Entry 8TMB (electron microscopy, 3.60 A resolution); this record covers chains C and D of the 7 polymer chains in the assembly.

# Chain C (and D)
Molecule: Cobalt/magnesium transport protein CorA
Source organism: Thermotoga maritima
Notes: chain D of this document is another copy of the same molecule, construct and numbering; everything in this record applies to it too
UniProt: Q9WZ31 (CORA_THEMA); numbering as in UniProt (aligned over 1-351)
Chain sequence (373 residues; each row starts with the number of its first residue; numbers below 1 keep their minus sign (Met-21 is residue -21)):
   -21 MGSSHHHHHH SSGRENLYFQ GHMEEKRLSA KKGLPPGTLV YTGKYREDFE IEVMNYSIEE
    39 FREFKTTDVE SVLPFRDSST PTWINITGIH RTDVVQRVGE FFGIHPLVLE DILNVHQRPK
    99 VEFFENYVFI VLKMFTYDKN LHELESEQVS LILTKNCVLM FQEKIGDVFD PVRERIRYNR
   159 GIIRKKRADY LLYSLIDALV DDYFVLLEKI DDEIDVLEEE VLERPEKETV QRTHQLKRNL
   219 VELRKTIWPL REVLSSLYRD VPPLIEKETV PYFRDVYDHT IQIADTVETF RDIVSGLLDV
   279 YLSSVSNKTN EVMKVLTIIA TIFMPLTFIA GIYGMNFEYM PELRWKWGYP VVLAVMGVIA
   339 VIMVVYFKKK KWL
Disordered / not traced: -21 to 1 (chain D: -21 to 0)
Sequence notes: initiating methionine (-21); expression tag (-20 to 0)
UniProt features mapped onto this chain:
  - motif: Gly312 to Asn314 (Probable selectivity filter)
  - site: Asn288 (Essential for ion permeation), Leu294 (Important for closing the ion permeation pathway in the closed state), Thr295 (Threonine that confers selectivity for Co(2+) transport)
  - mutagenesis: Asp89 (D89F/K: Decreases ion transport), Asp253 (D253K: Increases protein stability. Decreases ion transport), Leu280 (L280A: Decreases ion transport), Asn288 (N288L: Abolishes Co(2+) uptake), Met291 (M291A: No effect on ion transport), Leu294 (L294A/V: Increases ion transport by suppression of an obstruction in the transmembrane ion permeation pathway), Thr295 (T295L: Strongly reduces Co(2+) uptake. Abolishes Co(2+) uptake; when associated with L-299; T295M: Strongly reduces Co(2+) uptake ...), Thr299 (T299L: Reduces Co(2+) uptake. Abolishes Co(2+) uptake; when associated with L-295; T299M: No effect on Co(2+) uptake; T299S: Abolishes Co(2+) uptake), Pro303 (P303A/G/I: Increases ion transport by suppression of a kink in the transmembrane ion permeation pathway), Thr305 (T305L: Abolishes Co(2+) uptake), Ile310 (I310A: Increases ion transport), Tyr311 (Y311A: Abolishes pentamerization. Abolishes ion transport; Y311F: No effect on pentamerization. No effect on ion transport), 7 further mutagenesis entries in UniProt

# Interface between chain C and chain D
Residue-residue contacts (96):
  Pro149(C) with Gly11(D)
  Arg153(C) with Leu12(D), hydrogen bond (side chain-backbone); Pro13(D)
  Tyr168(C) with Pro14(D)
  Tyr171(C) with Pro14(D)
  Asp179(C) with Lys9(D); Lys10(D); Gly11(D), hydrogen bond (side chain-backbone)
  Phe182(C) with Leu6(D), hydrophobic
  Val183(C) with Ser7(D); Lys10(D)
  Glu186(C) with Met1(D); Arg5(D); Ser7(D)
  Asp189(C) with Lys4(D); Leu6(D)
  Asp190(C) with Met1(D)
  Glu196(C) with His212(D), salt bridge; Arg216(D)
  Leu200(C) with Gln209(D)
  Pro249(C) with Leu85(D)
  Tyr250(C) with His83(D); Leu85(D), hydrophobic
  Arg252(C) with Glu100(D), salt bridge; Phe102(D)
  Asp253(C) with Leu85(D); Glu88(D); Asp89(D)
  Asp256(C) with Gln95(D), hydrogen bond; Arg96(D), salt bridge; Lys98(D)
  Ile259(C) with Arg96(D)
  Gln260(C) with His94(D), hydrogen bond (side chain-backbone); Gln95(D); Arg96(D)
  Asp263(C) with Arg96(D), salt bridge
  Thr264(C) with Leu6(D)
  Glu266(C) with Arg222(D), salt bridge
  Thr267(C) with Val219(D); Arg222(D); Lys223(D)
  Asp270(C) with Arg222(D), salt bridge
  Ile271(C) with Arg216(D); Val219(D), hydrophobic
  Gly274(C) with Lys215(D), hydrogen bond (backbone-side chain)
  Leu275(C) with His212(D)
  Val278(C) with Val208(D), hydrophobic; His212(D); Lys215(D); Leu276(D), hydrophobic
  Ser281(C) with Tyr279(D)
  Ser284(C) with Leu280(D); Val283(D)
  Asn285(C) with Lys205(D)
  Asn288(C) with Lys205(D); Val283(D); Lys286(D); Thr287(D), hydrogen bond; Val290(D)
  Met291(C) with Val290(D); Met291(D), hydrophobic; Leu294(D), hydrophobic
  Lys292(C) with Lys205(D); Lys286(D); Val290(D)
  Leu294(C) with Leu294(D), hydrophobic
  Thr295(C) with Val290(D); Val293(D); Leu294(D)
  Thr299(C) with Ile297(D)
  Met302(C) with Ile297(D), hydrophobic; Phe301(D)
  Pro303(C) with Phe301(D)
  Phe306(C) with Leu304(D), hydrophobic; Thr305(D); Met334(D), hydrophobic
  Gly309(C) with Ala308(D)
  Met313(C) with Tyr311(D); Gly312(D)
  Asn314(C) with Tyr311(D); Gly312(D); Met313(D); Asn314(D), hydrogen bond
  Phe315(C) with Tyr311(D), hydrophobic; Phe315(D), hydrophobic; Leu321(D), hydrophobic; Tyr327(D), hydrophobic
  Glu316(C) with Met318(D); Leu321(D)
  Tyr317(C) with Lys324(D), hydrogen bond; Tyr327(D), hydrogen bond (backbone-side chain)
  Met318(C) with Tyr327(D), hydrogen bond (backbone-side chain)
  Pro319(C) with Tyr327(D)
  Phe345(C) with Val293(D), hydrophobic
  Trp350(C) with Glu289(D); Val290(D), hydrophobic
Also at the interface, not in a pair above, chain C (58 interface residues in all): Gly159, Ile161, His257, Phe268, Asp277, Leu280, Ala298, Ile310
Also at the interface, not in a pair above, chain D (60 interface residues in all): Asp277, Met302, Arg322, Trp325

# In short
The interface between chain C and chain D involves 58 residues on one side and 60 on the other; the contacts
include 10 hydrogen bonds and 6 salt bridges. Polar pairs include Glu196(C)-His212(D), Arg252(C)-Glu100(D) and
Asp256(C)-Arg96(D). UniProt lists 19 mutagenesis sites on chain C.
Chain C and chain D are both Cobalt/magnesium transport protein CorA (Thermotoga maritima); the structure,
Cryo-EM structure of CorA in complex with conformation-specific synthetic antibody C12 and 20 mM MgCl2, State
..., was determined by electron microscopy.
